PDB entry 8S9U | electron microscopy, 2.77 A resolution | chains A and F of the 7 polymer chains in the assembly

[Chain A]
Molecule: Cas7-Cas5-Cas11
From: Synechocystis sp. PCC 6803
UniProt: Q6ZED2 (Q6ZED2_SYNY3); numbering as in UniProt (aligned over 1-791)
Amino-acid sequence (791 residues; row label = number of the first residue in the row):
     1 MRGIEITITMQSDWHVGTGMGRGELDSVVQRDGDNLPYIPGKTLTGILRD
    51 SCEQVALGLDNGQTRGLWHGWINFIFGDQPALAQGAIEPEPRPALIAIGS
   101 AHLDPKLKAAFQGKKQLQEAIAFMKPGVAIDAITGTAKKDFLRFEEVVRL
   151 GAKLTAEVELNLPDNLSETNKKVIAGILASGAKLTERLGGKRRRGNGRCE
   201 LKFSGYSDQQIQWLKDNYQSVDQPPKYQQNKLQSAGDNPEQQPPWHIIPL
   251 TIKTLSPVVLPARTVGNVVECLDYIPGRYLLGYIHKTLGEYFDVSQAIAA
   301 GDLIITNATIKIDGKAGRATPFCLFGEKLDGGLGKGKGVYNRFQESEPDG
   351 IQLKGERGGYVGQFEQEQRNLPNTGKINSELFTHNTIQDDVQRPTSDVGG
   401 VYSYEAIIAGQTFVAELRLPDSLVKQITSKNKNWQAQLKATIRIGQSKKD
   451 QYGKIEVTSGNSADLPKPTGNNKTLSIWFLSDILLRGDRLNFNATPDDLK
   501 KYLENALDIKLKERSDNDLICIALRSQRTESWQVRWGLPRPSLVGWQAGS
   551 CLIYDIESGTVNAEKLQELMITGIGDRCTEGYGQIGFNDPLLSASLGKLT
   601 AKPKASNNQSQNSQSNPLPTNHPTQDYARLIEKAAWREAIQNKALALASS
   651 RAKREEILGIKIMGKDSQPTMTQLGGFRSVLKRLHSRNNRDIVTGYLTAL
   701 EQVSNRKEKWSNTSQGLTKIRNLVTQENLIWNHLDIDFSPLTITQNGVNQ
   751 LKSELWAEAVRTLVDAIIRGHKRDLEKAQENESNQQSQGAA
Not modelled in the structure: 603-615, 782-791
From the paper describing this entry:
  - mutagenesis - D26A, R678A, R769A: abolished catalytic activity
  - catalytic residues: Asp140, Arg706, Arg769, Arg773 (from molecular simulation)
  - catalytic residues: Arg678 (proposed by the authors, not directly observed)

[Chain F]
Molecule: Crispr RNA
From: Synechocystis sp. PCC 6803
Sequence (37 nucleotides; each row starts with the number of its first residue):
     1 ACUGAAACUGUAGUAGAACCAAUCGGGGUCGUCAAUA

[How chain A and chain F interact]
Pairs across the interface - 110 pairs, chain A then chain F:
  Val16(A) - G10(F)  phosphate contact
  Gly17(A) - U9(F)  sugar contact
  Gly17(A) - G10(F)  hydrogen bond to the phosphate
  Thr18(A) - U9(F)  hydrogen bond to the sugar
  Gly19(A) - U9(F)  base contact
  Lys42(A) - A7(F)  base contact
  Lys42(A) - C8(F)  sugar contact
  Lys42(A) - U9(F)  phosphate contact
  Thr43(A) - C8(F)  hydrogen bond to the phosphate
  Thr43(A) - U9(F)  hydrogen bond to the phosphate
  Gly46(A) - C8(F)  sugar contact
  Ile47(A) - C8(F)  base contact
  Arg49(A) - A6(F)  hydrogen bond to the phosphate
  Arg49(A) - A7(F)  salt bridge to the phosphate
  Asp50(A) - C8(F)  hydrogen bond to the base
  Phe76(A) - A6(F)  phosphate contact
  Asp78(A) - A6(F)  sugar contact
  Gln79(A) - A6(F)  sugar contact
  Gln79(A) - A7(F)  sugar contact
  Pro80(A) - A5(F)  base contact
  Pro80(A) - A6(F)  sugar contact
  Pro91(A) - G4(F)  base contact
  Pro91(A) - A5(F)  sugar contact
  Arg92(A) - A5(F)  hydrogen bond to the sugar
  Pro93(A) - A5(F)  phosphate contact
  Pro93(A) - A6(F)  phosphate contact
  Ala94(A) - A6(F)  hydrogen bond to the phosphate
  Pro126(A) - A15(F)  base contact
  Gly127(A) - A15(F)  phosphate contact
  Val128(A) - G13(F)  hydrogen bond to the sugar
  Val128(A) - U14(F)  sugar contact
  Val128(A) - A15(F)  hydrogen bond to the phosphate
  Ala129(A) - G13(F)  phosphate contact
  Ile130(A) - U14(F)  hydrogen bond to the phosphate
  Ile130(A) - G16(F)  sugar contact
  Gly135(A) - G16(F)  sugar contact
  Gly135(A) - A17(F)  sugar contact
  Thr136(A) - A17(F)  sugar contact
  Ala137(A) - G16(F)  base contact
  Phe141(A) - G13(F)  base contact
  Leu142(A) - A15(F)  base contact
  Arg143(A) - G13(F)  hydrogen bond to the sugar
  Arg143(A) - A15(F)  salt bridge to the phosphate
  Gly189(A) - G10(F)  sugar contact
  Gly190(A) - G10(F)  hydrogen bond to the phosphate
  Gly190(A) - U11(F)  phosphate contact
  Lys191(A) - U11(F)  hydrogen bond to the phosphate
  Lys191(A) - G13(F)  hydrogen bond to the base
  Arg192(A) - C8(F)  hydrogen bond to the base
  Arg192(A) - G10(F)  phosphate contact
  Arg192(A) - U11(F)  phosphate contact
  Arg193(A) - G10(F)  phosphate contact
  Arg193(A) - U11(F)  salt bridge to the phosphate
  Arg193(A) - A12(F)  phosphate contact
  Arg194(A) - G13(F)  salt bridge to the phosphate
  Pro261(A) - G4(F)  phosphate contact
  Arg278(A) - U3(F)  sugar contact
  Arg278(A) - G4(F)  salt bridge to the phosphate
  Tyr279(A) - U3(F)  sugar contact
  Tyr279(A) - G4(F)  hydrogen bond to the phosphate
  Leu281(A) - C2(F)  sugar contact
  Gly282(A) - U3(F)  base contact
  His285(A) - C2(F)  base contact
  Ser295(A) - C2(F)  base contact
  Ile298(A) - A1(F)  sugar contact
  Ile298(A) - C2(F)  base contact
  Ala299(A) - A1(F)  base contact
  Thr383(A) - U9(F)  base contact
  His384(A) - U9(F)  salt bridge to the phosphate
  Asn385(A) - A7(F)  hydrogen bond to the sugar
  Asn385(A) - C8(F)  sugar contact
  Asn385(A) - U9(F)  hydrogen bond to the base
  Asn385(A) - G10(F)  hydrogen bond to the sugar
  Thr386(A) - A7(F)  hydrogen bond to the base
  Thr386(A) - C8(F)  phosphate contact
  Ile387(A) - C8(F)  hydrogen bond to the phosphate
  Ile387(A) - G10(F)  sugar contact
  Gln392(A) - C8(F)  hydrogen bond to the base
  Gln392(A) - G10(F)  sugar contact
  Gln392(A) - U11(F)  sugar contact
  Arg393(A) - G10(F)  sugar contact
  Arg393(A) - U11(F)  sugar contact
  Pro394(A) - G10(F)  base contact
  Val401(A) - U9(F)  base contact
  Tyr402(A) - A7(F)  stacking on the base
  Tyr404(A) - A7(F)  hydrogen bond to the base
  Arg443(A) - U3(F)  base contact
  Ile444(A) - U3(F)  base contact
  Gly445(A) - U3(F)  hydrogen bond to the base
  Gln446(A) - A5(F)  hydrogen bond to the phosphate
  Ser447(A) - A5(F)  hydrogen bond to the phosphate
  Lys448(A) - U3(F)  hydrogen bond to the sugar
  Lys448(A) - G4(F)  hydrogen bond to the phosphate
  Lys448(A) - A5(F)  salt bridge to the phosphate
  Lys449(A) - A6(F)  phosphate contact
  Lys449(A) - A7(F)  salt bridge to the phosphate
  Ser531(A) - G4(F)  phosphate contact
  Trp532(A) - U3(F)  phosphate contact
  Trp532(A) - G4(F)  stacking on the base
  Gln533(A) - C2(F)  phosphate contact
  Gln533(A) - U3(F)  phosphate contact
  Val534(A) - U3(F)  hydrogen bond to the phosphate
  Val534(A) - G4(F)  sugar contact
  Arg535(A) - C2(F)  hydrogen bond to the sugar
  Arg540(A) - C2(F)  salt bridge to the phosphate
  Arg577(A) - A1(F)  phosphate contact
  Arg577(A) - C2(F)  salt bridge to the phosphate
  Thr579(A) - A1(F)  phosphate contact
  Glu580(A) - A1(F)  phosphate contact
  Glu580(A) - C2(F)  phosphate contact
Also at the interface, not in a pair above, chain A (80 interface residues in all): His15, Pro40, Gly77, Ala81, Phe144, Leu232, Tyr283, Asp450, Asp576

[In short]
80 residues of chain A face 17 of chain F across their interface, with 31 hydrogen bonds, 10 salt bridges and
2 aromatic stacking contacts. Polar contacts include Asp50(A)-C8(F), Lys191(A)-G13(F) and Arg192(A)-C8(F). The
paper reports catalytic residues Asp140(A), Arg706(A) and Arg769(A) among others; D26A, R678A and R769A of
chain A abolish catalytic activity.
Here chain A is Cas7-Cas5-Cas11 and chain F is Crispr RNA, both from Synechocystis sp. PCC 6803. Entry 8S9U
(CRISPR-Cas type III-D effector complex bound to a target RNA) was determined by electron microscopy (same
publication as 8S9T, 8S9V and 8S9X).
